Entry 1MCV (X-ray diffraction, 1.80 A resolution); this record covers chains A and I.

# Chain A
Protein: Elastase 1
Organism: Sus scrofa
Notes: EC 3.4.21.36
Reference sequence: P00772 (ELA1_PIG); the construct lacks a stretch of the UniProt sequence and is renumbered around it, so the offset changes along the chain: 16-36 = UniProt 27-47; 37-65 = UniProt 51-79; 66-99 = UniProt 81-114; 100-145 = UniProt 117-162; 5 more segments
Amino-acid sequence (240 residues; numbered 16 to 245 plus 11 insertion-coded residues; 1 number in that range is skipped by the numbering (no residue carries it; nothing is unmodelled there); the number before each row is that of its first residue; a row labelled like 36A-36C holds insertion residues (36A, then the next letters in order)):
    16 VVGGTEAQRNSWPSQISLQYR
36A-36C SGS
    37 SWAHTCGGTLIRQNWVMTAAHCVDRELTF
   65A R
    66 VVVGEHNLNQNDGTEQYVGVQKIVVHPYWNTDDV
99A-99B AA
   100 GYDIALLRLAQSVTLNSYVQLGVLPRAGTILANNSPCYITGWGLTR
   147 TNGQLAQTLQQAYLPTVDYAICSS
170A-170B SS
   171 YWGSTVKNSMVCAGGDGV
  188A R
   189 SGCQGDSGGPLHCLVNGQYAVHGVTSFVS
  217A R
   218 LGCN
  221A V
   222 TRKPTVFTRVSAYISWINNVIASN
Disulfide bonds: Cys-42/Cys-58, Cys-136/Cys-201, Cys-168/Cys-182, Cys-191/Cys-220
Metal / ion sites: Ca2+: Glu-70, Asn-72, Gln-75, Asp-77, Glu-80

# Chain I
Protein: Hei-toe I
Amino-acid sequence (28 residues; each row starts with the number of its first residue):
     1 PCTLEYMRCKQDSDCLAGCVCGPNGFCG
Disulfide bonds: Cys-2/Cys-19, Cys-9/Cys-21, Cys-15/Cys-27

# Interface between chain A and chain I
Contacting residue pairs - 45 pairs, chain A then chain I:
  Tyr-35(A) / Met-7(I)  hydrophobic
  Tyr-35(A) / Arg-8(I)
  His-40(A) / Tyr-6(I)
  Thr-41(A) / Glu-5(I)
  Thr-41(A) / Tyr-6(I)  hydrogen bond (side chain-backbone)
  Thr-41(A) / Met-7(I)
  Cys-42(A) / Glu-5(I)
  His-57(A) / Thr-3(I)
  His-57(A) / Leu-4(I)
  His-57(A) / Glu-5(I)  salt bridge
  His-57(A) / Leu-16(I)
  Asp-60(A) / Leu-16(I)
  Arg-61(A) / Glu-5(I)  salt bridge
  Arg-61(A) / Met-7(I)
  Arg-61(A) / Asp-14(I)  hydrogen bond (side chain-backbone)
  Arg-61(A) / Leu-16(I)
  Leu-63(A) / Met-7(I)  hydrophobic
  Thr-96(A) / Leu-16(I)
  Leu-143(A) / Tyr-6(I)  hydrophobic
  Leu-151(A) / Tyr-6(I)  hydrophobic
  Trp-172(A) / Pro-1(I)  hydrophobic
  Thr-175(A) / Pro-1(I)
  Gly-190(A) / Leu-4(I)
  Cys-191(A) / Leu-4(I)
  Gln-192(A) / Cys-2(I)  hydrogen bond
  Gln-192(A) / Thr-3(I)  hydrogen bond (side chain-backbone)
  Gln-192(A) / Leu-4(I)
  Gln-192(A) / Glu-5(I)
  Gln-192(A) / Cys-27(I)
  Gln-192(A) / Gly-28(I)
  Gly-193(A) / Leu-4(I)  hydrogen bond (backbone-backbone)
  Gly-193(A) / Glu-5(I)
  Gly-193(A) / Tyr-6(I)
  Asp-194(A) / Leu-4(I)  hydrogen bond (backbone-backbone)
  Ser-195(A) / Leu-4(I)  hydrogen bond (side chain-backbone)
  Ser-195(A) / Glu-5(I)  hydrogen bond (side chain-backbone)
  Thr-213(A) / Leu-4(I)
  Ser-214(A) / Thr-3(I)
  Ser-214(A) / Leu-4(I)  hydrogen bond (backbone-backbone)
  Phe-215(A) / Pro-1(I)  hydrophobic
  Phe-215(A) / Cys-2(I)
  Val-216(A) / Pro-1(I)
  Val-216(A) / Cys-2(I)  hydrogen bond (backbone-backbone)
  Val-216(A) / Leu-4(I)  hydrophobic
  Ser-217(A) / Cys-2(I)
Interface residues without a listed pair, chain A (29 interface residues in all): Val-99, Gln-150, Arg-217A, Cys-220, Thr-226
Interface residues without a listed pair, chain I (15 interface residues in all): Cys-15, Ala-17, Gly-18

# Summary
Chain A and chain I form an interface of 29 and 15 residues respectively, with 10 hydrogen bonds and 2 salt
bridges. Polar pairs include His-57(A)/Glu-5(I), Arg-61(A)/Glu-5(I) and Thr-41(A)/Tyr-6(I). Glu-70(A),
Asn-72(A), Gln-75(A), Asp-77(A) and Glu-80(A) form the Ca2+ site.
Here chain A is Elastase 1 (Sus scrofa) and chain I is Hei-toe I. Entry 1MCV (Crystal Structure Analysis of a
Hybrid Squash Inhibitor in Complex with Porcine Pancreatic Elastase) was determined by X-ray diffraction.
